Entry 7PG2 (electron microscopy, 6.70 A resolution (low resolution: residue-level contacts below are approximate; hydrogen-bond / salt-bridge calls are withheld)); this record covers chains B and E of the 8 polymer chains in the assembly.

[Chain B]
Protein: Isoform Short of Insulin receptor
From: Homo sapiens
Notes: EC 2.7.10.1
Reference sequence: P06213 (INSR_HUMAN), isoform P06213-2; residues -26 to 1343 here correspond to UniProt positions 1-1370 (UniProt number = residue number + 27)
Amino-acid sequence (1382 residues; numbered -26 to 1355; the number before each row is that of its first residue; numbers below 1 keep their minus sign (Met-26 is residue -26)):
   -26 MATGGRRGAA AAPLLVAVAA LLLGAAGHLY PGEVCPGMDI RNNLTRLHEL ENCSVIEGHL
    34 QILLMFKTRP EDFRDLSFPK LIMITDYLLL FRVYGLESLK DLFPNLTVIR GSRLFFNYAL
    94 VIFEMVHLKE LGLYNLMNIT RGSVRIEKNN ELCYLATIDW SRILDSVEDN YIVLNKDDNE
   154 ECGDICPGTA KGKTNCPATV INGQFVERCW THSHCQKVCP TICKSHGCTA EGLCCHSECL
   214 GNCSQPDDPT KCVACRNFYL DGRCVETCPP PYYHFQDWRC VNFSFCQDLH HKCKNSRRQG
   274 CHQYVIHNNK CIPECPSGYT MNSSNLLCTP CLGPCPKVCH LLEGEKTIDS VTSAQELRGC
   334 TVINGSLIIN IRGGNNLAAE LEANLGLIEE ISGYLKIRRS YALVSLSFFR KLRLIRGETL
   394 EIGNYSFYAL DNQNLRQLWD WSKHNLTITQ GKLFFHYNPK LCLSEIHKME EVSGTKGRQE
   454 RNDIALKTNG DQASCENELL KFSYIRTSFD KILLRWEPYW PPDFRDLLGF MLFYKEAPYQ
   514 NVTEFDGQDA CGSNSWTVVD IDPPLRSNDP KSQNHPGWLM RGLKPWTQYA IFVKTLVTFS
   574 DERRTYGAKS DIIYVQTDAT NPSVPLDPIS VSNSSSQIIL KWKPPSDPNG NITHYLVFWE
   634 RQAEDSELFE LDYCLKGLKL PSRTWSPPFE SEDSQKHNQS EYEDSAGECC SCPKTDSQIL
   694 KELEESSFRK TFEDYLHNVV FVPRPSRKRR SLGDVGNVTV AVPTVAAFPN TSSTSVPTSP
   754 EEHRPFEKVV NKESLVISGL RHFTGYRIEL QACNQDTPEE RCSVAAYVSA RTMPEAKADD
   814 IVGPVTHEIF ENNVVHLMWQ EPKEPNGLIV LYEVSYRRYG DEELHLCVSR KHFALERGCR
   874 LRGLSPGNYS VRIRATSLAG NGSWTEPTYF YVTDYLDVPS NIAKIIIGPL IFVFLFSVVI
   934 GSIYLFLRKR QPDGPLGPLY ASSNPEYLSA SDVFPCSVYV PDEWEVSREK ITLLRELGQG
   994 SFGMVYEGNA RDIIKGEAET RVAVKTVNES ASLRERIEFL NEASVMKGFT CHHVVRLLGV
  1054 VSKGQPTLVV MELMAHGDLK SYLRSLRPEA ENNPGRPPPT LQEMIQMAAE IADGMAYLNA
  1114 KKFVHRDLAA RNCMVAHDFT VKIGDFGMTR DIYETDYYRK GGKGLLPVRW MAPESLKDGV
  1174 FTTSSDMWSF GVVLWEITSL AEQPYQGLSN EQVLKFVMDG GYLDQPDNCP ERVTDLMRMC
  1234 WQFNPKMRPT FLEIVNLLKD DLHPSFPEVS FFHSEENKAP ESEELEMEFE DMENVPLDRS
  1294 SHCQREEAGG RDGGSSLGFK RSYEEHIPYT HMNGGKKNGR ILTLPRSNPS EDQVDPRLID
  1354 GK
Not modelled in the structure: -26 to 0, 163-167, 173-176, 268-273, 540-545, 648-674, 719-755, 908-1355
Construct notes: expression tag (1344-1355)
Swiss-Prot annotation at these positions:
  - region: Glu706 to Phe714 (Insulin-binding), Tyr972 (Important for interaction with IRS1, SHC1 and STAT5B)
  - site: Phe39 (Insulin-binding)
  - modified residue: Ser373 (Phosphoserine), Tyr374 (Phosphotyrosine), Ser380 (Phosphoserine), Tyr972 (Phosphotyrosine)
  - glycosylation (N-linked (GlcNAc...) asparagine): Asn16, Asn25, Asn78, Asn111, Asn215, Asn255, Asn295, Asn337, Asn397, Asn418, Asn514, Asn606, Asn624, Asn671
Cystine bridges: Cys8-Cys26, Cys126-Cys155, Cys159-Cys182, Cys169-Cys188, Cys192-Cys201, Cys196-Cys207, Cys208-Cys216, Cys212-Cys225, Cys228-Cys237, Cys241-Cys253, Cys259-Cys284, Cys266-Cys274, Cys288-Cys301, Cys304-Cys308, Cys312-Cys333, Cys435-Cys468, Cys647-Cys860, Cys682-Cys685, Cys786-Cys795

[Chain E]
Protein: Insulin
From: Homo sapiens
Reference sequence: P01308 (INS_HUMAN); residues 1-21 here correspond to UniProt positions 90-110 (UniProt number = residue number + 89)
Amino-acid sequence (21 residues; row label = number of the first residue in the row):
     1 GIVEQCCTSI CSLYQLENYC N
Cystine bridges: Cys6-Cys11

[Chain B / chain E interface]
Residue-residue contacts (13; chain B residue first):
  Gln34(B) - Glu4(E)
  Leu36(B) - Gly1(E)
  Leu37(B) - Gly1(E)
  Leu37(B) - Tyr19(E)
  Phe39(B) - Asn21(E)
  Leu62(B) - Glu4(E)
  Phe64(B) - Gly1(E)
  Phe64(B) - Ile2(E)
  Phe64(B) - Val3(E)
  Phe88(B) - Glu4(E)
  Phe89(B) - Val3(E)
  Phe96(B) - Val3(E)
  Thr325(B) - Ile10(E)
Other interface residues (no listed pair), chain B (12 interface residues in all): Arg14, Ser323
Other interface residues (no listed pair), chain E (10 interface residues in all): Cys7, Ser9, Asn18

[Overview]
12 residues of chain B face 10 of chain E across their interface.
Here chain B is Isoform Short of Insulin receptor and chain E is Insulin, both from Homo sapiens. Entry 7PG2
(Low resolution Cryo-EM structure of full-length insulin receptor bound to 3 insulin, conf 1) was determined
by electron microscopy together with 7PG0, 7PG3 and 7PG4 from the same study.
